7F7H - chains A and E of the 3 polymer chains in the assembly; structure by X-ray diffraction, 3.19 A resolution.

[Chain A]
Protein: Heavy chain of A8-1 Fab
Source organism: Homo sapiens
Notes: antibody fragment or engineered binder
Amino-acid sequence (218 residues; row label = number of the first residue in the row):
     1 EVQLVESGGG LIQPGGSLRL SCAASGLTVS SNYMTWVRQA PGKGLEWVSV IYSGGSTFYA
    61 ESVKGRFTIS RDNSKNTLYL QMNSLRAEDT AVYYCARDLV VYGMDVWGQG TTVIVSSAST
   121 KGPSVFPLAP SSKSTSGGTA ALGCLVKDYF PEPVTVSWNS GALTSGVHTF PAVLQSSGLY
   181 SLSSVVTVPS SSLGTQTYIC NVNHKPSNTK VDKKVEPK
Unresolved in the structure: 133-137, 218
Disulfide bonds: Cys-22/Cys-95, Cys-144/Cys-200

[Chain E]
Protein: Spike glycoprotein S1
Source organism: Severe acute respiratory syndrome coronavirus 2
Notes: fragment: RBD domain
UniProt: P0DTC2 (SPIKE_SARS2); numbering as in UniProt (aligned over 334-515)
Amino-acid sequence (182 residues; row label = number of the first residue in the row):
   334 NLCPFGEVFN ATRFASVYAW NRKRISNCVA DYSVLYNSAS FSTFKCYGVS PTKLNDLCFT
   394 NVYADSFVIR GDEVRQIAPG QTGKIADYNY KLPDDFTGCV IAWNSNNLDS KVGGNYNYLY
   454 RLFRKSNLKP FERDISTEIY QAGSTPCNGV EGFNCYFPLQ SYGFQPTNGV GYQPYRVVVL
   514 SF
UniProt features mapped onto this chain:
  - region: Arg-403 to Asp-405 (Integrin-binding motif), Asn-448 to Phe-456 (Immunodominant HLA epitope recognized by the CD8+)
  - glycosylation: Asn-343 (N-linked (GlcNAc...) (complex) asparagine)
  - natural variant: Gly-339 (G339D: In strain: Omicron/BA.1, Omicron/BA.2 and 4 more; G339H: In strain: Omicron/BA.2.75, Omicron/XBB.1.5 and 1 more), Arg-346 (R346K: In strain: Mu/B.1.621; R346T: In strain: Omicron/BQ.1.1, Omicron/XBB.1.5 and 1 more), Leu-368 (L368I: In strain: Omicron/XBB.1.5, Omicron/EG.5.1), Ser-371 (S371F: In strain: Omicron/BA.2, Omicron/BA.2.12.1 and 6 more; S371L: In strain: Omicron/BA.1), Ser-373 (S373P: In strain: Omicron/BA.1, Omicron/BA.2 and 7 more), Ser-375 (S375F: In strain: Omicron/BA.1, Omicron/BA.2 and 7 more), Thr-376 (T376A: In strain: Omicron/BA.2, Omicron/BA.2.12.1 and 5 more), Asp-405 (D405N: In strain: Omicron/BA.2, Omicron/BA.2.12.1 and 6 more), Arg-408 (R408S: In strain: Omicron/BA.2, Omicron/BA.2.12.1 and 6 more), Lys-417 (K417N: In strain: Beta/B.1.351, Omicron/BA.1 and 8 more; K417T: In strain: Gamma/P.1), Asn-440 (N440K: In strain: Omicron/BA.1, Omicron/BA.2 and 7 more), Lys-444 (K444T: In strain: Omicron/BQ.1.1), 16 further natural variant entries in UniProt
  - mutagenesis: Asn-343 (N343Q: Reduced viral infectivity), Leu-452 (L452R: Increased resistance to neutralizing antibodies. Decreases HLA binding to NF9 epitope. Increased binding affinity to human ACE2), Tyr-453 (Y453F: Decreased HLA binding to NF9 epitope. Increased binding affinity to human ACE2), Ala-475 (A475V: Increased resistance to neutralizing antibodies), Val-483 (V483A: Increased resistance to neutralizing antibodies), Glu-484 (E484D: Increased replication in human TMEM106B overexpressing cells), Phe-490 (F490L: Increased resistance to neutralizing antibodies and human covalescent sera neutralization), Gln-493 (Q493N: Reduced host ACE2-binding affinity in vitro; Q493Y: Reduced host ACE2-binding affinity in vitro), Asn-501 (N501T: Reduced host ACE2-binding affinity in vitro; N501Y: Increased binding affinity to human ACE2)
Disulfide bonds: Cys-379/Cys-432, Cys-480/Cys-488

[Interface between chain A and chain E]
Pairs across the interface - 37 pairs, chain A then chain E:
  Val-2(A) / Phe-486(E)  hydrophobic
  Gly-26(A) / Asn-487(E)  hydrogen bond (backbone-side chain)
  Leu-27(A) / Asn-487(E)
  Thr-28(A) / Ala-475(E)  hydrogen bond (backbone-backbone)
  Thr-28(A) / Gly-476(E)
  Thr-28(A) / Ser-477(E)
  Ser-31(A) / Lys-458(E)
  Ser-31(A) / Tyr-473(E)  hydrogen bond (backbone-side chain)
  Ser-31(A) / Gln-474(E)  hydrogen bond (side chain-backbone)
  Asn-32(A) / Ala-475(E)  hydrogen bond (side chain-backbone)
  Tyr-33(A) / Tyr-421(E)
  Tyr-33(A) / Leu-455(E)  hydrogen bond (side chain-backbone)
  Tyr-33(A) / Phe-456(E)  hydrophobic
  Tyr-52(A) / Gly-416(E)
  Tyr-52(A) / Lys-417(E)  hydrogen bond
  Tyr-52(A) / Asp-420(E)
  Tyr-52(A) / Tyr-421(E)
  Ser-53(A) / Tyr-421(E)
  Ser-53(A) / Arg-457(E)  hydrogen bond (side chain-backbone)
  Ser-53(A) / Lys-458(E)
  Ser-53(A) / Tyr-473(E)
  Gly-54(A) / Tyr-421(E)  hydrogen bond (backbone-side chain)
  Gly-54(A) / Lys-458(E)
  Gly-54(A) / Asn-460(E)
  Ser-56(A) / Thr-415(E)
  Ser-56(A) / Asp-420(E)  hydrogen bond
  Phe-58(A) / Thr-415(E)
  Phe-58(A) / Gly-416(E)
  Arg-97(A) / Phe-486(E)
  Arg-97(A) / Asn-487(E)  hydrogen bond
  Arg-97(A) / Tyr-489(E)  hydrogen bond
  Leu-99(A) / Tyr-489(E)
  Val-100(A) / Leu-455(E)  hydrophobic
  Val-101(A) / Leu-455(E)  hydrophobic
  Val-101(A) / Gln-493(E)
  Tyr-102(A) / Tyr-489(E)  hydrophobic
  Tyr-102(A) / Gln-493(E)  hydrogen bond
Also at the interface, not in a pair above, chain A (19 interface residues in all): Gly-55, Asp-105
Also at the interface, not in a pair above, chain E (20 interface residues in all): Ser-459

[Summary]
Chain A and chain E form an interface of 19 and 20 residues respectively; the contacts include 13 hydrogen
bonds. Among the polar pairs are Gly-26(A)/Asn-487(E), Ser-31(A)/Tyr-473(E) and Ser-31(A)/Gln-474(E). UniProt
lists 9 mutagenesis sites on chain E.
Here chain A is Heavy chain of A8-1 Fab (Homo sapiens) and chain E is Spike glycoprotein S1 (Severe acute
respiratory syndrome coronavirus 2). Entry 7F7H (SARS-CoV-2 S protein RBD in complex with A8-1 Fab) was
determined by X-ray diffraction.
